Entry 5VNF (X-ray diffraction, 2.41 A resolution); this record covers chains B and D of the 4 polymer chains in the assembly.

== Chain B ==
Protein: Protein transport protein Sec24A
Source organism: Homo sapiens
UniProtKB: O95486 (SC24A_HUMAN); residue numbers follow UniProt; this construct covers 346-1093
Sequence (748 residues; row label = number of the first residue in the row):
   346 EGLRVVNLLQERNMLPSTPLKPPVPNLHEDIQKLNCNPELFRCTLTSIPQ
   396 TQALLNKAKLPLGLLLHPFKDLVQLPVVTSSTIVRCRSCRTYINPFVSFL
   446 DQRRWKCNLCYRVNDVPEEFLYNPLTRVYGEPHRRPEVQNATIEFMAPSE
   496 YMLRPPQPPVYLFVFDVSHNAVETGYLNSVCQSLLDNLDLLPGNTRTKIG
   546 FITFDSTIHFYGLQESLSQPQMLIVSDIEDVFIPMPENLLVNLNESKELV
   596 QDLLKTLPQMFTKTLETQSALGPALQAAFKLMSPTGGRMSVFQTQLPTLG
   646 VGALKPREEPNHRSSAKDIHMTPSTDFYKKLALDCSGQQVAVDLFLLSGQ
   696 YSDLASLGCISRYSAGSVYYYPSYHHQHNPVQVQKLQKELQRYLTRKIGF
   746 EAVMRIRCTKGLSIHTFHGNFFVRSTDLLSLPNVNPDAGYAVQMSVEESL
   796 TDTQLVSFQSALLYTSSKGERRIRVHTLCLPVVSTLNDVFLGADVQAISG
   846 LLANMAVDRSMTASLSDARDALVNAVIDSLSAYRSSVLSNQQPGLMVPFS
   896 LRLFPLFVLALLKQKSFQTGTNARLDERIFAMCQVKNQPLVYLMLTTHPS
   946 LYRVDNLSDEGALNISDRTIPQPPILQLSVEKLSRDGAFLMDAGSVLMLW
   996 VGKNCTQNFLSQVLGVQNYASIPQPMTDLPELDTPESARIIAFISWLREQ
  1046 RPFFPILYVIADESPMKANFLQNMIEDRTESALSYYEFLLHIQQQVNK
Unresolved in the structure: 465-475, 663-665, 883-887
Construct notes: conflict Ala1056 (Arg in O95486)
Bound ions: Zn2+: Cys431, Cys434, Cys452, Cys455
UniProt features mapped onto this chain:
  - region: Cys431 to Cys455 (Zinc finger-like)
  - binding site (Zn(2+)): Cys431, Cys434, Cys452, Cys455
  - mutagenesis: Arg541 (R541A: Decreased ability to interact with and package the SNARE SEC22B cargo into COPII vesicles. Has no effect on other cargos packaging)
Reported in the primary citation:
  - binding site for C-terminal VV Sorting motif: VAL-THR-SER-VAL-VAL (chain D): Tyr496, Arg750, Arg752

== Chain D ==
Protein: C-terminal VV Sorting motif: VAL-THR-SER-VAL-VAL
Sequence (5 residues; each row starts with the number of its first residue):
     7 VTSVV

== Chain B / chain D interface ==
Contacting residue pairs (15; chain B residue first):
  Arg430(B) - Val10(D)  hydrogen bond (side chain-backbone)
  Arg430(B) - Val11(D)  hydrogen bond (side chain-backbone)
  Tyr437(B) - Val11(D)  hydrogen bond (side chain-backbone)
  Glu495(B) - Val10(D)
  Tyr496(B) - Val10(D)  hydrophobic
  Val748(B) - Ser9(D)
  Val748(B) - Val11(D)  hydrophobic
  Arg750(B) - Ser9(D)  hydrogen bond (side chain-backbone)
  Arg750(B) - Val11(D)  hydrogen bond (side chain-backbone)
  Arg752(B) - Val11(D)  hydrogen bond (side chain-backbone)
  Arg769(B) - Val7(D)
  Leu773(B) - Ser9(D)
  Leu773(B) - Val11(D)  hydrophobic
  Ala806(B) - Val11(D)  hydrophobic
  Leu808(B) - Val11(D)  hydrophobic
Interface residues without a listed pair, chain B (13 interface residues in all): Arg435, Ser770
Interface residues without a listed pair, chain D (5 interface residues in all): Thr8
Interface features reported in the paper:
  - interface residues, chain B: Tyr496(B), Arg750(B), Arg752(B)

== In short ==
13 residues of chain B and 5 residues of chain D are in contact, with 6 hydrogen bonds. Polar contacts include
Arg430(B)-Val10(D), Arg430(B)-Val11(D) and Tyr437(B)-Val11(D). The paper reports a binding site for C-terminal
VV Sorting motif: VAL-THR-SER-VAL-VAL (chain D) at Tyr496(B), Arg750(B) and Arg752(B); interface residues
Tyr496(B), Arg750(B) and Arg752(B).
Here chain B is Protein transport protein Sec24A (Homo sapiens) and chain D is C-terminal VV Sorting motif:
VAL-THR-SER-VAL-VAL. Entry 5VNF (Crystal structure of Sec23a/Sec24a/Sec22 complexed with a C-terminal VV
sorting motif) was determined by X-ray diffraction (same publication as 5VNE, 5VNG, 5VNH, 5VNI, 5VNJ, 5VNK and
4 further entries).
